Entry 7OB9 (electron microscopy, 2.70 A resolution); this record covers chains B and R of the 16 polymer chains in the assembly.

[Chain B]
Protein: DNA-directed RNA polymerase I subunit RPA2
Source organism: Homo sapiens
Notes: EC 2.7.7.6
Reference sequence: Q9H9Y6 (RPA2_HUMAN); residues 1-1135 here = UniProt positions 1-1135
Amino-acid sequence (1135 residues; row label = number of the first residue in the row):
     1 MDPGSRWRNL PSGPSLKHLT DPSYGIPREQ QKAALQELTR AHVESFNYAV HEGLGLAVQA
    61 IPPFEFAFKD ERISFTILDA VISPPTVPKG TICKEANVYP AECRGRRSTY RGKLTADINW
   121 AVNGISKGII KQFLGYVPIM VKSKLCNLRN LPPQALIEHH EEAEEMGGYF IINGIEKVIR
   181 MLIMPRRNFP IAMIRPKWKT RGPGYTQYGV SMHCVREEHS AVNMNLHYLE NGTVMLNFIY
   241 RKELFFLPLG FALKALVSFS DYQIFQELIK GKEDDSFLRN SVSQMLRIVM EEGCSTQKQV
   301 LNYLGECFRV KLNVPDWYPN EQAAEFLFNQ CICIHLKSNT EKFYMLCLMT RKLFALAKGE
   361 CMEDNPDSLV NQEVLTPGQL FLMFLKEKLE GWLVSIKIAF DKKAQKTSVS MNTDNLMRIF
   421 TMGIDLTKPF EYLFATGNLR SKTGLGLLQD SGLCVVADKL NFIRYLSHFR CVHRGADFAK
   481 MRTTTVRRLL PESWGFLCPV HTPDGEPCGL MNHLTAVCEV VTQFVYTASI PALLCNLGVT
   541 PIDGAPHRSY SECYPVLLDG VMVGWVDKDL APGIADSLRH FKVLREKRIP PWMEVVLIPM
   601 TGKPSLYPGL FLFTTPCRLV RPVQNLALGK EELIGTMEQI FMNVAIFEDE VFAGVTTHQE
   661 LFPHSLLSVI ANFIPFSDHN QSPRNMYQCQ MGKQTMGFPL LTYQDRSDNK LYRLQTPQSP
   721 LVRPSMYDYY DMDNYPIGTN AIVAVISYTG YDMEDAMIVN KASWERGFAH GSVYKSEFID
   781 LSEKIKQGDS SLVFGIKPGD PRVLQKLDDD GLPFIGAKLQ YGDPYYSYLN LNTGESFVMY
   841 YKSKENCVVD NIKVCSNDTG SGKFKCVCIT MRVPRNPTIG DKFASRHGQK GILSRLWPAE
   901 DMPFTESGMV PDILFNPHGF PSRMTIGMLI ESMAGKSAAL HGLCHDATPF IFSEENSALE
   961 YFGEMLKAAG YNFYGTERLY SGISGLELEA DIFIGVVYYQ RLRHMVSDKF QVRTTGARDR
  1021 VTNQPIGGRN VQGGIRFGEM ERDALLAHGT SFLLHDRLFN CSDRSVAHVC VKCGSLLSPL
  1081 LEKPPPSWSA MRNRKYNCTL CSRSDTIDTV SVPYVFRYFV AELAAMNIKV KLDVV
Disordered / not traced: 1086-1091
Swiss-Prot annotation at these positions:
  - zinc finger: Cys1070 to Cys1101 (C4-type)
  - region: Ile194 to Tyr208 (Loop B), Leu236 to Leu247 (Loop A), Leu439 to Leu453 (Fork loop 1), Arg474 to Leu489 (Fork loop 2)
  - binding site (RNA): Arg180, Asp367, Lys890
  - binding site (Mg(2+)): Asp755
  - binding site (DNA): Arg1020, Arg1036
  - binding site (Zn(2+)): Cys1070, Cys1073, Cys1098, Cys1101
  - site: Tyr687 (Active site gating)
  - modified residue: Ser1051 (Phosphoserine)
  - natural variant: Ser682 (S682R: In TCS4; uncertain significance), Arg1003 (R1003C: In TCS4; R1003S: In TCS4)
Bound ions: Zn2+: Cys1070, Cys1073, Cys1098, Cys1101
Reported in the primary citation:
  - binding site for the 29-nt RNA strand (chain R): Arg1020

[Chain R]
Molecule: 29-nt RNA strand
Source organism: Homo sapiens
Sequence (29 nucleotides; numbered -9 to 19; the number before each row is that of its first residue; numbers below 1 keep their minus sign (U-9 is residue -9)):
    -9 UAUGCAUAAC UAUGCAUAAC GCCACAGAG
Disordered / not traced: -4 to 3
Bound ions: Mg2+: G19 (shared with 3 residues of chain A)

[How chain B and chain R interact]
Pairs across the interface (23; chain B residue first):
  Arg180(B) - A16(R)  salt bridge to the phosphate
  Ser451(B) - A14(R)  phosphate contact
  Gly452(B) - C15(R)  phosphate contact
  Val455(B) - C15(R)  sugar contact
  Arg464(B) - A16(R)  phosphate contact
  Ala476(B) - C15(R)  phosphate contact
  Gln690(B) - G17(R)  phosphate contact
  Gln690(B) - A18(R)  phosphate contact
  Gln694(B) - G17(R)  sugar contact
  Gln787(B) - A8(R)  phosphate contact
  Lys842(B) - U-7(R)  hydrogen bond to the sugar
  Lys882(B) - A18(R)  hydrogen bond to the phosphate
  Lys882(B) - G19(R)  salt bridge to the phosphate
  Lys890(B) - G19(R)  phosphate contact
  Arg1003(B) - G17(R)  sugar contact
  His1004(B) - G17(R)  hydrogen bond to the sugar
  His1004(B) - A18(R)  sugar contact
  Lys1009(B) - A18(R)  sugar contact
  Thr1015(B) - A-8(R)  phosphate contact
  Gly1016(B) - U-9(R)  sugar contact
  Ala1017(B) - U-9(R)  hydrogen bond to the sugar
  Arg1020(B) - A9(R)  hydrogen bond to the sugar
  Arg1020(B) - C10(R)  hydrogen bond to the phosphate
Interface residues without a listed pair, chain B (24 interface residues in all): Thr436, Asn438, Met511, Tyr821, Asp1019
Interface residues without a listed pair, chain R (13 interface residues in all): G11

[In short]
The interface between chain B and chain R involves 24 residues on one side and 13 on the other; the contacts
include 6 hydrogen bonds and 2 salt bridges. Polar contacts include Lys842(B)-U-7(R), His1004(B)-G17(R) and
Ala1017(B)-U-9(R). From the paper: a binding site for the 29-nt RNA strand (chain R) at Arg1020(B).
Here chain B is DNA-directed RNA polymerase I subunit RPA2 and chain R is a 29-nt RNA strand, both from Homo
sapiens. Entry 7OB9 (Cryo-EM structure of human RNA Polymerase I in elongation state) was determined by
electron microscopy (same publication as 7OBA and 7OBB).
